8OIX - chains E and F of the 28 polymer chains in the assembly; structure by electron microscopy, 2.89 A resolution.

[Chain E]
Protein: Proteasome subunit alpha type
Source organism: Trichomonas vaginalis G3
UniProt: A2FCM7 (A2FCM7_TRIV3); residues 1-251 here = UniProt positions 1-251
Amino-acid sequence (251 residues; row label = number of the first residue in the row):
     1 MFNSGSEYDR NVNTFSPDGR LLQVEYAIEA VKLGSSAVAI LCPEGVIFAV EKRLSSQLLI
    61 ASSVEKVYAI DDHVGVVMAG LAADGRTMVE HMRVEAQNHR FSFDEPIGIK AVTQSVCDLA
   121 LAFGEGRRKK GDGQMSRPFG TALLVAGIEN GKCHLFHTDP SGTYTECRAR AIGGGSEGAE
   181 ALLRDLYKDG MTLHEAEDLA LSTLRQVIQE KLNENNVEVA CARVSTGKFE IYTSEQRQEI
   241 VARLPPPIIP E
Unresolved in the structure: 1-8, 130-133, 247-251

[Chain F]
Protein: Family T1, proteasome alpha subunit, threonine peptidase
Source organism: Trichomonas vaginalis G3
UniProt: A2E1I9 (A2E1I9_TRIV3); residue numbers follow UniProt; this construct covers 1-233
Amino-acid sequence (233 residues; row label = number of the first residue in the row):
     1 MFRSKYDENA TTFSPEGRIL QVENAMKAVQ QGMPTVGLKS KTHAVIAGVM HSPSEFSSHQ
    61 PKIFKIDQHI GVAISGLTAD GRGLCKFLRN ECLHHTFCFG TEIRVADLAD TVALQSQKKT
   121 SKVGKRPYGV GLLMIGAGVD GPRLFETCPS GQHWEYNAQA IGRRAQAAKT YLETNLNEFP
   181 DCTRDQLIRH ALRALNDCKS RESDSLEAIA LGVVGIDEPF TILEGPELQK YID
Unresolved in the structure: 1-3, 201-205

[How chain E and chain F interact]
Contacting residue pairs (56; chain E residue first):
  Asp-9(E) / Asp-7(F)  hydrogen bond (backbone-backbone)
  Asp-9(E) / Glu-8(F)  hydrogen bond (backbone-side chain)
  Asn-11(E) / Glu-8(F)
  Asn-11(E) / Asn-9(F)
  Asn-13(E) / Gly-124(F)  hydrogen bond (side chain-backbone)
  Asn-13(E) / Arg-126(F)
  Thr-14(E) / Gln-21(F)  hydrogen bond
  Phe-15(E) / Gln-21(F)  hydrogen bond (backbone-side chain)
  Phe-15(E) / Asn-24(F)  hydrogen bond (backbone-side chain)
  Phe-15(E) / Leu-77(F)  hydrophobic
  Phe-15(E) / Arg-126(F)
  Phe-15(E) / Pro-127(F)
  Phe-15(E) / Gly-129(F)
  Ser-16(E) / Asn-24(F)  hydrogen bond (backbone-side chain)
  Pro-17(E) / Asn-24(F)
  Pro-17(E) / Lys-27(F)  hydrogen bond (backbone-side chain)
  Asp-18(E) / Gln-31(F)
  Gly-19(E) / Asn-24(F)
  Gly-19(E) / Ala-28(F)
  Leu-21(E) / Leu-77(F)  hydrophobic
  Leu-21(E) / Arg-126(F)
  Gln-114(E) / Arg-82(F)
  Cys-117(E) / Arg-82(F)
  Asp-118(E) / Arg-82(F)  salt bridge
  Asp-118(E) / Lys-86(F)  salt bridge
  Leu-121(E) / Ala-79(F)  hydrophobic
  Leu-121(E) / Asp-80(F)
  Leu-121(E) / Arg-126(F)  hydrogen bond (backbone-side chain)
  Phe-123(E) / Arg-126(F)
  Glu-125(E) / Gly-124(F)
  Arg-127(E) / Val-123(F)
  Arg-127(E) / Lys-125(F)
  Ser-161(E) / Ala-79(F)
  Gly-162(E) / Ala-79(F)
  Gly-162(E) / Arg-82(F)  hydrogen bond (backbone-side chain)
  Thr-163(E) / Gln-60(F)  hydrogen bond
  Thr-163(E) / Thr-78(F)  hydrogen bond
  Thr-163(E) / Arg-82(F)
  Tyr-164(E) / Gln-60(F)
  Tyr-164(E) / Arg-82(F)
  Thr-165(E) / Pro-53(F)
  Thr-165(E) / Ser-57(F)
  Thr-165(E) / Ser-58(F)  hydrogen bond (side chain-backbone)
  Thr-165(E) / Gln-60(F)
  Glu-166(E) / Ser-57(F)
  Glu-166(E) / Ser-58(F)  hydrogen bond (backbone-backbone)
  Cys-167(E) / Phe-56(F)
  Cys-167(E) / Ser-57(F)
  Arg-168(E) / Phe-56(F)  hydrogen bond (backbone-backbone)
  Ala-169(E) / Phe-56(F)
  Arg-170(E) / Ser-54(F)  hydrogen bond
  Glu-180(E) / Ser-54(F)
  Leu-183(E) / Phe-56(F)
  Arg-184(E) / Glu-55(F)  salt bridge
  Arg-184(E) / Phe-56(F)
  Tyr-187(E) / Phe-56(F)  hydrophobic
Interface residues without a listed pair, chain E (33 interface residues in all): Lys-110, Gly-126
Interface residues without a listed pair, chain F (30 interface residues in all): Ala-25, Pro-61, Lys-122

[Overview]
The interface between chain E and chain F involves 33 residues on one side and 30 on the other, with 16
hydrogen bonds and 3 salt bridges. Polar pairs include Asp-118(E)/Arg-82(F), Asp-118(E)/Lys-86(F) and
Arg-184(E)/Glu-55(F).
Here chain E is Proteasome subunit alpha type and chain F is Family T1, proteasome alpha subunit, threonine
peptidase, both from Trichomonas vaginalis G3. Entry 8OIX (CryoEM structure of 20S Trichomonas vaginalis
proteasome in complex with proteasome inhibitor Salinosporamid A) was determined by electron microscopy (same
publication as 8P0T).
